PDB entry 1CGI | X-ray diffraction, 2.30 A resolution | chains E and I

Chain E:
Name: Alpha-chymotrypsinogen
Source organism: Bos taurus
UniProtKB: P00766 (CTRA_BOVIN); residues 1-245 here = UniProt positions 1-245
Chain sequence (245 residues; row label = number of the first residue in the row):
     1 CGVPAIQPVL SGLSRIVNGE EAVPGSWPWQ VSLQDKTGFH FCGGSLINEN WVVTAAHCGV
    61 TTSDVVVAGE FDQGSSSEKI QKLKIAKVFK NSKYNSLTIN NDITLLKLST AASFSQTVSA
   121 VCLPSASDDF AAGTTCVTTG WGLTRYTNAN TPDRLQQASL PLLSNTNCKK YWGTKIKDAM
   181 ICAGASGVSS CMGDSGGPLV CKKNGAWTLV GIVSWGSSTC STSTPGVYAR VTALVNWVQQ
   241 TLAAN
Disulfides: Cys1-Cys122, Cys42-Cys58, Cys136-Cys201, Cys168-Cys182, Cys191-Cys220
UniProt features mapped onto this chain:
  - active site (Charge relay system): His57, Asp102, Ser195

Chain I:
Name: Pancreatic secretory trypsin inhibitor (kazal type) variant 3
Source organism: Homo sapiens
UniProtKB: P00995 (IPK1_HUMAN); residues 1-56 here correspond to UniProt positions 24-79 (UniProt number = residue number + 23)
Chain sequence (56 residues; each row starts with the number of its first residue):
     1 DSLGREAKCY NELNGCTYEY RPVCGTDGDT YPNECVLCFE NRKRQTSILI QKSGPC
Sequence notes: conflict Tyr18 (Lys41 in P00995), Glu19 (Ile42 in P00995), Arg21 (Asp44 in P00995), Asp29 (Asn52 in P00995)
Disulfides: Cys9-Cys38, Cys16-Cys35, Cys24-Cys56

Interface between chain E and chain I:
Contacting residue pairs (53):
  Phe39(E) with Tyr20(I), hydrophobic; Pro22(I), hydrophobic
  His40(E) with Tyr20(I)
  Phe41(E) with Glu19(I); Tyr20(I), hydrogen bond (backbone-backbone); Arg21(I)
  His57(E) with Thr17(I); Glu19(I), salt bridge
  Cys58(E) with Arg21(I), hydrogen bond (backbone-side chain)
  Gly59(E) with Arg21(I)
  Ser96(E) with Tyr10(I)
  Leu97(E) with Tyr10(I); Glu12(I)
  Ile99(E) with Leu13(I), hydrophobic; Thr17(I)
  Leu143(E) with Tyr20(I), hydrophobic; Pro32(I), hydrophobic
  Tyr146(E) with Val36(I), hydrophobic; Glu40(I), hydrogen bond
  Ala149(E) with Tyr20(I)
  Asn150(E) with Tyr20(I), hydrogen bond (backbone-side chain)
  Thr151(E) with Tyr20(I)
  Lys175(E) with Glu12(I), hydrogen bond (side chain-backbone); Asn14(I)
  Ser189(E) with Tyr18(I)
  Ser190(E) with Tyr18(I)
  Cys191(E) with Tyr18(I)
  Met192(E) with Tyr18(I); Glu19(I); Pro32(I), hydrophobic; Asn33(I); Val36(I), hydrophobic
  Gly193(E) with Tyr18(I), hydrogen bond (backbone-backbone); Glu19(I); Tyr20(I)
  Asp194(E) with Tyr18(I), hydrogen bond (backbone-backbone)
  Ser195(E) with Tyr18(I), hydrogen bond (side chain-backbone); Glu19(I), hydrogen bond (side chain-backbone)
  Val213(E) with Tyr18(I), hydrophobic
  Ser214(E) with Thr17(I); Tyr18(I), hydrogen bond (backbone-backbone)
  Trp215(E) with Leu13(I); Cys16(I); Thr17(I); Tyr18(I)
  Gly216(E) with Gly15(I); Cys16(I), hydrogen bond (backbone-backbone); Tyr18(I)
  Ser217(E) with Tyr18(I), hydrogen bond (backbone-side chain)
  Ser218(E) with Cys16(I); Val36(I); Phe39(I)
  Cys220(E) with Tyr18(I), hydrophobic
Other interface residues (no listed pair), chain E (33 interface residues in all): Cys42, Thr98, Trp172, Thr219
Other interface residues (no listed pair), chain I (19 interface residues in all): Thr30, Lys43

Summary:
33 residues of chain E face 19 of chain I across their interface, with 12 hydrogen bonds and 1 salt bridge.
Polar pairs include His57(E)-Glu19(I), Cys58(E)-Arg21(I) and Tyr146(E)-Glu40(I). Curated annotation (UniProt)
lists 3 active-site residues on chain E.
Here chain E is Alpha-chymotrypsinogen (Bos taurus) and chain I is Pancreatic secretory trypsin inhibitor
(kazal type) variant 3 (Homo sapiens). Entry 1CGI (Three-dimensional structure of the complexes between bovine
chymotrypsinogen*a and two recombinant variants of human pancreatic secretory ...) was determined by X-ray
diffraction together with 1CGJ from the same study.
